8FSL - chains A and C of the 3 polymer chains in the assembly; structure by X-ray diffraction, 2.90 A resolution.

[Chain A (and C)]
Name: VH domain
From: Escherichia coli
Notes: chain C of this document is another copy of the same molecule, construct and numbering; everything in this record applies to it too
Amino-acid sequence (116 residues; numbered 1 to 116; the number before each row is that of its first residue):
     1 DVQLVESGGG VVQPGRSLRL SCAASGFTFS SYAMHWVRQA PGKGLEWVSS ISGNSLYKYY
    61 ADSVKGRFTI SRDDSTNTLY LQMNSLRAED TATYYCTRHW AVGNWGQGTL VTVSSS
Not modelled in the structure: 115-116 (chain C: 116)
Cystine bridges: C22-C96
Modified positions: Mse34 (selenomethionine); Mse83 (selenomethionine)

[How chain A and chain C interact]
Residue-residue contacts (98):
  L4(A) - N104(C)
  L4(A) - G106(C)
  E6(A) - W105(C)
  E6(A) - G106(C)  hydrogen bond (side chain-backbone)
  E6(A) - Q107(C)
  E6(A) - G108(C)  hydrogen bond (side chain-backbone)
  E6(A) - T109(C)
  S7(A) - T109(C)
  G8(A) - T109(C)
  G9(A) - T109(C)
  G9(A) - L110(C)
  G10(A) - L110(C)  hydrogen bond (backbone-backbone)
  G10(A) - V111(C)
  G10(A) - T112(C)  hydrogen bond (backbone-backbone)
  V11(A) - T112(C)
  V12(A) - T112(C)  hydrogen bond (backbone-backbone)
  V12(A) - V113(C)
  V12(A) - S114(C)  hydrogen bond (backbone-backbone)
  P14(A) - V113(C)  hydrophobic
  P14(A) - S114(C)
  L18(A) - V111(C)  hydrophobic
  L20(A) - T109(C)
  Q39(A) - Q39(C)  hydrogen bond
  Mse83(A) - V111(C)  hydrophobic
  L86(A) - V113(C)
  R87(A) - V113(C)
  A88(A) - V113(C)  hydrophobic
  D90(A) - V111(C)
  T91(A) - V111(C)  hydrogen bond (side chain-backbone)
  T91(A) - T112(C)
  T91(A) - V113(C)
  A92(A) - T109(C)
  A92(A) - L110(C)
  A92(A) - V111(C)  hydrogen bond (backbone-backbone)
  T93(A) - G108(C)
  T93(A) - T109(C)
  T93(A) - L110(C)
  Y94(A) - G108(C)
  Y94(A) - T109(C)  hydrogen bond (backbone-backbone)
  Y94(A) - V111(C)  hydrophobic
  Y95(A) - G44(C)
  Y95(A) - L45(C)
  Y95(A) - W105(C)  hydrophobic
  Y95(A) - G106(C)
  Y95(A) - Q107(C)
  Y95(A) - G108(C)
  C96(A) - N104(C)
  C96(A) - W105(C)
  T97(A) - N104(C)  hydrogen bond (side chain-backbone)
  R98(A) - N104(C)  hydrogen bond
  H99(A) - H99(C)  hydrogen bond (backbone-side chain)
  H99(A) - W100(C)
  W100(A) - H99(C)
  G103(A) - V2(C)
  N104(A) - T97(C)  hydrogen bond (backbone-side chain)
  N104(A) - R98(C)  hydrogen bond
  N104(A) - H99(C)  hydrogen bond
  W105(A) - L4(C)
  W105(A) - V37(C)  hydrophobic
  W105(A) - T97(C)
  W105(A) - H99(C)
  W105(A) - W105(C)  hydrophobic
  G106(A) - L4(C)
  G106(A) - E6(C)
  G106(A) - Y95(C)
  G106(A) - C96(C)  hydrogen bond (backbone-backbone)
  Q107(A) - V5(C)
  Q107(A) - E6(C)  hydrogen bond (side chain-backbone)
  Q107(A) - Y95(C)
  G108(A) - E6(C)  hydrogen bond (backbone-side chain)
  G108(A) - Y94(C)
  T109(A) - S7(C)
  T109(A) - G8(C)
  T109(A) - G9(C)  hydrogen bond (side chain-backbone)
  T109(A) - A92(C)
  T109(A) - T93(C)
  T109(A) - Y94(C)  hydrogen bond (backbone-backbone)
  L110(A) - G9(C)
  L110(A) - G10(C)  hydrogen bond (backbone-backbone)
  L110(A) - A92(C)
  L110(A) - T93(C)
  V111(A) - L18(C)  hydrophobic
  V111(A) - Mse83(C)  hydrophobic
  V111(A) - D90(C)
  V111(A) - T91(C)  hydrogen bond (backbone-side chain)
  V111(A) - A92(C)  hydrogen bond (backbone-backbone)
  V111(A) - Y94(C)  hydrophobic
  T112(A) - G10(C)
  T112(A) - V11(C)  hydrogen bond (side chain-backbone)
  T112(A) - V12(C)  hydrogen bond (backbone-backbone)
  T112(A) - T91(C)
  V113(A) - V12(C)
  V113(A) - P14(C)  hydrophobic
  V113(A) - R87(C)
  V113(A) - A88(C)  hydrophobic
  V113(A) - T91(C)  hydrogen bond (backbone-side chain)
  S114(A) - V12(C)  hydrogen bond (backbone-backbone)
  S114(A) - P14(C)
Interface residues without a listed pair, chain A (43 interface residues in all): Q13, K43, L45, A101
Interface residues without a listed pair, chain C (46 interface residues in all): L20, L86, A101, V102, S115

[In short]
The interface between chain A and chain C involves 43 residues on one side and 46 on the other, with 28
hydrogen bonds. Polar pairs include E6(A)-G106(C), E6(A)-G108(C) and Q39(A)-Q39(C).
Both chains are VH domain (Escherichia coli). Entry 8FSL (Human Mesothelin bound to a neutralizing VH domain
antibody) was determined by X-ray diffraction.
